PDB entry 7D43 | electron microscopy, 4.30 A resolution (low resolution: residue-level contacts below are approximate; hydrogen-bond / salt-bridge calls are withheld) | chains B and H of the 14 polymer chains in the assembly

Chain B:
Molecule: Translation initiation factor eIF-2B subunit alpha
From: Homo sapiens
Reference sequence: Q14232 (EI2BA_HUMAN); residues 1-305 here = UniProt positions 1-305
Sequence (305 residues; row label = number of the first residue in the row):
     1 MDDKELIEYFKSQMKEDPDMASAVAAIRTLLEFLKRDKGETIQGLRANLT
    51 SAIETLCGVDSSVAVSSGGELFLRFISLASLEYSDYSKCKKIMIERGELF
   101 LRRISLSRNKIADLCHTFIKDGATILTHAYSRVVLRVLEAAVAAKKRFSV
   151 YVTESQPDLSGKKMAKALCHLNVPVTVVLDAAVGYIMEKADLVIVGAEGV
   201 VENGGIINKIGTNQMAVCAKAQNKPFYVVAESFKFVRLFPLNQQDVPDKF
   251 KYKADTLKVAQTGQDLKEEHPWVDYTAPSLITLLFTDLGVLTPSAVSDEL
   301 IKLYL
Disordered / not traced: 254-267

Chain H:
Molecule: Translation initiation factor eIF-2B subunit delta
From: Homo sapiens
Reference sequence: Q9UI10 (EI2BD_HUMAN); numbering as in UniProt (aligned over 1-523)
Sequence (523 residues; numbered 1 to 523; the number before each row is that of its first residue):
     1 MAAVAVAVREDSGSGMKAELPPGPGAVGREMTKEEKLQLRKEKKQQKKKR
    51 KEEKGAEPETGSAVSAAQCQVGPTRELPESGIQLGTPREKVPAGRSKAEL
   101 RAERRAKQEAERALKQARKGEQGGPPPKASPSTAGETPSGVKRLPEYPQV
   151 DDLLLRRLVKKPERQQVPTRKDYGSKVSLFSHLPQYSRQNSLTQFMSIPS
   201 SVIHPAMVRLGLQYSQGLVSGSNARCIALLRALQQVIQDYTTPPNEELSR
   251 DLVNKLKPYMSFLTQCRPLSASMHNAIKFLNKEITSVGSSKREEEAKSEL
   301 RAAIDRYVQEKIVLAAQAISRFAYQKISNGDVILVYGCSSLVSRILQEAW
   351 TEGRRFRVVVVDSRPWLEGRHTLRSLVHAGVPASYLLIPAASYVLPEVSK
   401 VLLGAHALLANGSVMSRVGTAQLALVARAHNVPVLVCCETYKFCERVQTD
   451 AFVSNELDDPDDLQCKRGEHVALANWQNHASLRLLNLVYDVTPPELVDLV
   501 ITELGMIPCSSVPVVLRVKSSDQ
Disordered / not traced: 1-165, 519-523
Curated features (UniProtKB/Swiss-Prot):
  - region: Arg170 to Leu179 (May bind the chemical integrated stress response (ISR) inhibitor ISRIB)
  - modified residue: Ala2 (N-acetylalanine), Ser12 (Phosphoserine), Thr86 (Phosphothreonine), Ser130 (Phosphoserine)
  - natural variant: Arg209 (R209Q: In VWM4), Ala228 (A228V: In VWM4), Leu269 (L269R: In VWM4), Arg357 (R357Q: In VWM4), Arg374 (R374C: In VWM4), Cys465 (C465R: In VWM4), Tyr489 (Y489H: In VWM4)
Reported in the primary citation:
  - mutagenesis - E310K, L314Q: decreased catalytic activity on ISRIB
  - mutagenesis - E310K, L314Q: decreased binding to eIF2(alphaP)
  - mutagenesis - E310K, L314Q: decreased binding to Eukaryotic translation initiation factor 2 subunit 1

Chain B / chain H interface:
Contacting residue pairs (15):
  Glu202(B) - Met506(H)
  Glu202(B) - Pro508(H)
  Asn203(B) - Pro508(H)
  Phe239(B) - Lys326(H)
  Phe239(B) - Asp498(H)
  Phe239(B) - Leu499(H)
  Phe239(B) - Met506(H)
  Leu241(B) - Lys326(H)
  Leu241(B) - Pro433(H)
  Asn242(B) - Lys400(H)
  Ser294(B) - Ser510(H)
  Ser294(B) - Ser511(H)
  Ser297(B) - Pro508(H)
  Ser297(B) - Ser511(H)
  Ile301(B) - Ile507(H)
Other interface residues (no listed pair), chain B (10 interface residues in all): Asp245, Asp298
Other interface residues (no listed pair), chain H (12 interface residues in all): Val514, Val515

Overview:
10 residues of chain B and 12 residues of chain H are in contact. The paper reports that E310K and L314Q of
chain H reduce catalytic activity on ISRIB; E310K and L314Q of chain H reduce binding to eIF2(alphaP).
Chain B is Translation initiation factor eIF-2B subunit alpha and chain H is Translation initiation factor
eIF-2B subunit delta, both from Homo sapiens; the structure, eIF2B-eIF2(aP), aPg complex, was determined by
electron microscopy together with 7D44, 7D45 and 7D46 from the same study.
